7LGF - chains E and O of the 21 polymer chains in the assembly; structure by electron microscopy, 6.10 A resolution (low resolution: residue-level contacts below are approximate; hydrogen-bond / salt-bridge calls are withheld).

# Chain E (and O)
Protein: Capsid protein
Organism: Escherichia phage Qbeta
Notes: chain O of this document is another copy of the same molecule, construct and numbering; everything in this record applies to it too
UniProt: P03615 (CAPSD_BPQBE); residues 0-132 here correspond to UniProt positions 1-133 (UniProt number = residue number + 1)
Amino-acid sequence (133 residues; each row starts with the number of its first residue; numbering starts at 0):
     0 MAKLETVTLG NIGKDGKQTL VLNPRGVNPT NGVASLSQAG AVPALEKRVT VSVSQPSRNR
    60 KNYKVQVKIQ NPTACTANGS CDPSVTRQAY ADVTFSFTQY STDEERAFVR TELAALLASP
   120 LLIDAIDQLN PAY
Disordered / not traced: 0
UniProt features mapped onto this chain:
  - site: Tyr89 (RNA-binding)

# Chain E / chain O interface
Pairs across the interface - 166 pairs, chain E then chain O:
  Ala1(E) - Leu120(O)
  Ala1(E) - Asp123(O)
  Ala1(E) - Ala124(O)
  Ala1(E) - Asn129(O)
  Ala1(E) - Pro130(O)
  Ala1(E) - Ala131(O)
  Ala1(E) - Tyr132(O)
  Lys2(E) - Leu120(O)
  Lys2(E) - Pro130(O)
  Lys2(E) - Tyr132(O)
  Leu3(E) - Leu120(O)
  Leu3(E) - Tyr132(O)
  Glu4(E) - Pro119(O)
  Glu4(E) - Leu120(O)
  Val6(E) - Leu120(O)
  Leu8(E) - Glu111(O)
  Leu8(E) - Ala114(O)
  Leu8(E) - Leu115(O)
  Leu8(E) - Ser118(O)
  Gly9(E) - Ala114(O)
  Asn10(E) - Thr110(O)
  Ile11(E) - Phe107(O)
  Ile11(E) - Thr110(O)
  Ile11(E) - Glu111(O)
  Gly12(E) - Glu103(O)
  Gly12(E) - Ala106(O)
  Gly12(E) - Phe107(O)
  Gly12(E) - Thr110(O)
  Lys13(E) - Asp102(O)
  Lys13(E) - Glu103(O)
  Lys13(E) - Ala106(O)
  Leu19(E) - Phe107(O)
  Leu19(E) - Glu111(O)
  Leu21(E) - Glu111(O)
  Val26(E) - Ala131(O)
  Ala33(E) - Ala131(O)
  Leu35(E) - Leu120(O)
  Val48(E) - Glu111(O)
  Val48(E) - Leu115(O)
  Val50(E) - Leu121(O)
  Val52(E) - Ala124(O)
  Val52(E) - Leu128(O)
  Val52(E) - Asn129(O)
  Asn61(E) - Tyr89(O)
  Tyr62(E) - Leu128(O)
  Val64(E) - Ala124(O)
  Val64(E) - Ile125(O)
  Val66(E) - Leu121(O)
  Ile68(E) - Glu111(O)
  Ile68(E) - Leu112(O)
  Ile68(E) - Leu115(O)
  Asn70(E) - Phe107(O)
  Asn70(E) - Val108(O)
  Asn70(E) - Glu111(O)
  Thr72(E) - Glu104(O)
  Arg86(E) - Thr97(O)
  Arg86(E) - Tyr99(O)
  Gln87(E) - Phe96(O)
  Gln87(E) - Thr97(O)
  Ala88(E) - Ser95(O)
  Ala88(E) - Val108(O)
  Tyr89(E) - Phe94(O)
  Tyr89(E) - Ser95(O)
  Tyr89(E) - Phe96(O)
  Ala90(E) - Thr93(O)
  Ala90(E) - Phe94(O)
  Ala90(E) - Val108(O)
  Asp91(E) - Asp91(O)
  Asp91(E) - Val92(O)
  Asp91(E) - Thr93(O)
  Val92(E) - Val92(O)
  Val92(E) - Leu112(O)
  Thr93(E) - Ala90(O)
  Thr93(E) - Asp91(O)
  Phe94(E) - Tyr89(O)
  Phe94(E) - Ala90(O)
  Phe94(E) - Leu116(O)
  Phe94(E) - Ile125(O)
  Ser95(E) - Ala88(O)
  Ser95(E) - Tyr89(O)
  Phe96(E) - Gln87(O)
  Phe96(E) - Ala88(O)
  Phe96(E) - Ile125(O)
  Phe96(E) - Leu128(O)
  Thr97(E) - Gln87(O)
  Tyr99(E) - Gln87(O)
  Ser100(E) - Gln87(O)
  Asp102(E) - Lys13(O)
  Asp102(E) - Asp126(O)
  Glu103(E) - Lys13(O)
  Arg105(E) - Ile125(O)
  Arg105(E) - Asp126(O)
  Arg105(E) - Leu128(O)
  Ala106(E) - Gly12(O)
  Ala106(E) - Lys13(O)
  Ala106(E) - Asp126(O)
  Phe107(E) - Ile11(O)
  Phe107(E) - Gly12(O)
  Phe107(E) - Gln17(O)
  Val108(E) - Asn70(O)
  Val108(E) - Ala88(O)
  Val108(E) - Tyr89(O)
  Val108(E) - Ala90(O)
  Arg109(E) - Leu116(O)
  Arg109(E) - Leu121(O)
  Arg109(E) - Ile122(O)
  Arg109(E) - Asp126(O)
  Thr110(E) - Ile11(O)
  Thr110(E) - Gly12(O)
  Glu111(E) - Leu8(O)
  Glu111(E) - Ile11(O)
  Glu111(E) - Leu19(O)
  Glu111(E) - Ile68(O)
  Glu111(E) - Asn70(O)
  Leu112(E) - Ile68(O)
  Leu112(E) - Val92(O)
  Leu112(E) - Leu116(O)
  Ala113(E) - Ala113(O)
  Ala113(E) - Leu116(O)
  Ala114(E) - Leu8(O)
  Leu115(E) - Leu8(O)
  Leu115(E) - Val48(O)
  Leu115(E) - Ile68(O)
  Leu116(E) - Phe94(O)
  Leu116(E) - Arg109(O)
  Leu116(E) - Leu112(O)
  Leu116(E) - Ala113(O)
  Leu116(E) - Leu116(O)
  Ser118(E) - Leu8(O)
  Pro119(E) - Glu4(O)
  Leu120(E) - Ala1(O)
  Leu120(E) - Lys2(O)
  Leu120(E) - Leu3(O)
  Leu120(E) - Glu4(O)
  Leu120(E) - Leu35(O)
  Leu121(E) - Val50(O)
  Leu121(E) - Val66(O)
  Leu121(E) - Arg109(O)
  Ile122(E) - Arg109(O)
  Asp123(E) - Ala1(O)
  Ala124(E) - Ala1(O)
  Ala124(E) - Val52(O)
  Ala124(E) - Val64(O)
  Ile125(E) - Val64(O)
  Ile125(E) - Phe94(O)
  Ile125(E) - Arg105(O)
  Asp126(E) - Asp102(O)
  Asp126(E) - Arg105(O)
  Asp126(E) - Ala106(O)
  Asp126(E) - Arg109(O)
  Gln127(E) - Asp102(O)
  Leu128(E) - Val52(O)
  Leu128(E) - Gln54(O)
  Leu128(E) - Tyr62(O)
  Leu128(E) - Arg105(O)
  Asn129(E) - Ala1(O)
  Asn129(E) - Val52(O)
  Pro130(E) - Ala1(O)
  Ala131(E) - Ala1(O)
  Ala131(E) - Val26(O)
  Ala131(E) - Gly31(O)
  Ala131(E) - Ala33(O)
  Tyr132(E) - Ala1(O)
  Tyr132(E) - Lys2(O)
  Tyr132(E) - Leu3(O)
  Tyr132(E) - Val26(O)
Other interface residues (no listed pair), chain E (72 interface residues in all): Gly31, Glu104, Ala117
Other interface residues (no listed pair), chain O (67 interface residues in all): Val6, Leu21, Gln127

# Overview
Chain E and chain O form an interface of 72 and 67 residues respectively.
Both chains are Capsid protein (Escherichia phage Qbeta). Entry 7LGF (Asymmetric unit for phage Qbeta prolate
particle) was determined by electron microscopy (same publication as 7LGE, 7LGG, 7LGH and 7LHD).
